5LWY - chains A and H of the 3 polymer chains in the assembly; structure by X-ray diffraction, 2.40 A resolution.

# Chain A
Molecule: Adiponectin receptor protein 2
From: Homo sapiens
UniProtKB: Q86V24 (PAQR2_HUMAN); residue numbers follow UniProt; this construct covers 100-386
Sequence (292 residues; numbered -4 to 386; 99 numbers in that range are skipped by the numbering (no residue carries them; nothing is unmodelled there); the number before each row is that of its first residue; numbers below 1 keep their minus sign (Gly-4 is residue -4)):
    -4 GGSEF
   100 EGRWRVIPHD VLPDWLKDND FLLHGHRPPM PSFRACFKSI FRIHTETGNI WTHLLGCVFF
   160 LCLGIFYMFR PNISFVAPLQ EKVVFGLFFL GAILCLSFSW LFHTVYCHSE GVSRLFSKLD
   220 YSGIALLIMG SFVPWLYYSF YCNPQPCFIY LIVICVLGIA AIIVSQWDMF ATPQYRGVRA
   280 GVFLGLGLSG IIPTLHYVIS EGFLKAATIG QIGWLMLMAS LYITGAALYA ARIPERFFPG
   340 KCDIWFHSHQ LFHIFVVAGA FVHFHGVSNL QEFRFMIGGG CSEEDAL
Not modelled in the structure: -4 to -2, 383-386
Sequence notes: expression tag (-4 to 0)
UniProt features mapped onto this chain:
  - binding site (Zn(2+)): His202, His348, His352
Ion coordination: Zn2+: His202, His348, His352
From the paper describing this entry:
  - Zn2+ coordination: His202
  - mutagenesis - H202R: decreased catalytic activity (ceramidase activity) (citing earlier work)
  - conformationally variable residues (helix shift): Met268, Arg275
  - contacts within the chain: Asp117-Arg275

# Chain H
Molecule: V region heavy chain
From: Mus musculus
Sequence (119 residues; row label = number of the first residue in the row):
     1 EVLLQQSGPE LVKPGASVRI TCKASGYTFT DFNMDWVKQS PGKSLEWIGD FNPNSGGSIY
    61 NQKFKDKATF TVDKSSSTAY MELRSLTFED TAVYYCARET GTAWFAYWGQ GTLVTVSAA
Disulfide bonds: Cys22-Cys96

# How chain A and chain H interact
Pairs across the interface - 20 pairs, chain A then chain H:
  Arg102(A) - Asp50(H)  salt bridge
  Arg102(A) - Ile59(H)
  Arg102(A) - Thr102(H)
  Trp103(A) - Gly101(H)
  Trp103(A) - Thr102(H)
  Arg104(A) - Thr30(H)  hydrogen bond (side chain-backbone)
  Arg104(A) - Asp31(H)  hydrogen bond (side chain-backbone)
  Arg104(A) - Phe32(H)
  Arg104(A) - Asn33(H)  hydrogen bond
  Arg104(A) - Asn52(H)  hydrogen bond
  Arg104(A) - Asn54(H)
  Arg104(A) - Gly101(H)  hydrogen bond (backbone-backbone)
  Ile106(A) - Phe32(H)  hydrophobic
  Ile106(A) - Thr100(H)
  Ile106(A) - Gly101(H)
  Pro107(A) - Phe32(H)
  Val110(A) - Phe32(H)  hydrophobic
  Val110(A) - Thr100(H)
  His123(A) - Asp31(H)  salt bridge
  Pro127(A) - Gly101(H)
Interface residues without a listed pair, chain A (10 interface residues in all): Val105, Met129
Interface residues without a listed pair, chain H (12 interface residues in all): Pro53

# In short
10 residues of chain A face 12 of chain H across their interface; the contacts include 5 hydrogen bonds and 2
salt bridges. Among the polar pairs are Arg102(A)-Asp50(H), His123(A)-Asp31(H) and Arg104(A)-Thr30(H). The
paper reports that H202R of chain A reduces catalytic activity (ceramidase activity); Zn2+ coordination by
His202(A).
Here chain A is Adiponectin receptor protein 2 (Homo sapiens) and chain H is V region heavy chain (Mus
musculus). Entry 5LWY (Revised crystal structure of the human adiponectin receptor 2 in complex with a C18
free fatty ...) was determined by X-ray diffraction, deposited together with 5LX9, 5LXA and 5LXG.
